1IHY - chains A and C of the 4 polymer chains in the assembly; structure by X-ray diffraction, 3.00 A resolution.

== Chain A (and C) ==
Name: Glyceraldehyde 3-phosphate dehydrogenase
Organism: Palinurus versicolor
Notes: EC 1.2.1.12; chain C of this document is another copy of the same molecule, construct and numbering; everything in this record applies to it too
UniProtKB: P56649 (G3P_PALVE); the author numbering skips numbers that UniProt does not, so the offset changes along the chain: 1-23 = UniProt 1-23; 25-334 = UniProt 24-333
Sequence (333 residues; each row starts with the number of its first residue; note: 1 number in that range is skipped by the numbering (no residue carries it; nothing is unmodelled there)):
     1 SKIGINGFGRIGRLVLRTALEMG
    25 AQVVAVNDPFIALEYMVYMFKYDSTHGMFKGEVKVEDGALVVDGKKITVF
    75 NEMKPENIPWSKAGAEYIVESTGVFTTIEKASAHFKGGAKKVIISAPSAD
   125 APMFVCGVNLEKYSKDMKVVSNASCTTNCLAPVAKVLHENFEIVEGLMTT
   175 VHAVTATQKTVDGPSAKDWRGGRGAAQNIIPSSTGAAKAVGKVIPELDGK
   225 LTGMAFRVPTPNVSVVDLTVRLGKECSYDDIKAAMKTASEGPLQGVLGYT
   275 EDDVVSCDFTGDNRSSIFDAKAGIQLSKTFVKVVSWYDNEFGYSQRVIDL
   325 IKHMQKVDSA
UniProt features mapped onto this chain:
  - active site: Cys149 (Nucleophile)
  - binding site (NAD(+)): Arg10, Ile11, Asp32, Met77, Asn313
  - binding site (D-glyceraldehyde 3-phosphate): Ser148 to Thr150, Thr179, Thr208, Gly209, Arg231
  - site: His176 (Activates thiol group during catalysis)
  - modified residue: Ser1 (N-acetylserine)

== How chain A and chain C interact ==
Contacting residue pairs - 56 pairs, chain A then chain C:
  Arg10(A) with Asp186(C), salt bridge
  Arg13(A) with Asp186(C)
  Glu38(A) with Trp193(C)
  Tyr39(A) with Gly187(C); Pro188(C); Ser189(C), hydrogen bond (side chain-backbone); Ala190(C); Trp193(C)
  Tyr42(A) with Trp193(C), hydrophobic; Arg197(C), hydrogen bond
  Met43(A) with Gly187(C); Pro188(C)
  Tyr46(A) with Arg197(C)
  Asp47(A) with Asp186(C); Arg197(C)
  Ser48(A) with Asp186(C), hydrogen bond; Arg197(C), hydrogen bond; Gln201(C); Asn202(C), hydrogen bond
  Thr49(A) with Gln201(C)
  Val178(A) with Val185(C), hydrophobic
  Thr179(A) with Thr184(C), hydrogen bond (backbone-side chain)
  Ala180(A) with Thr184(C); Val185(C), hydrophobic
  Gln182(A) with Thr184(C)
  Lys183(A) with Thr184(C)
  Thr184(A) with Thr179(C), hydrogen bond (side chain-backbone); Ala180(C); Gln182(C); Lys183(C); Thr184(C)
  Val185(A) with Val178(C), hydrophobic; Ala180(C), hydrophobic
  Asp186(A) with Arg10(C); Arg13(C), hydrogen bond (backbone-side chain); Asp47(C); Ser48(C), hydrogen bond
  Gly187(A) with Tyr39(C); Met43(C)
  Pro188(A) with Tyr39(C); Met43(C)
  Ser189(A) with Tyr39(C), hydrogen bond (backbone-side chain)
  Ala190(A) with Tyr39(C)
  Trp193(A) with Glu38(C); Tyr39(C); Tyr42(C), hydrophobic
  Arg197(A) with Tyr42(C), hydrogen bond; Tyr46(C); Asp47(C); Ser48(C), hydrogen bond
  Gly198(A) with Ser48(C)
  Gln201(A) with Ser48(C); Thr49(C), hydrogen bond; Pro235(C)
  Asn202(A) with Ser48(C), hydrogen bond
  Pro235(A) with Gln201(C)
Also at the interface, not in a pair above, chain A (30 interface residues in all): Arg194, Ala199
Also at the interface, not in a pair above, chain C (31 interface residues in all): Ile35, Arg194, Gly198, Ala199

== Overview ==
30 residues of chain A and 31 residues of chain C are in contact, with 14 hydrogen bonds and 1 salt bridge.
Polar pairs include Arg10(A)-Asp186(C), Tyr39(A)-Ser189(C) and Tyr42(A)-Arg197(C).
Chain A and chain C are both Glyceraldehyde 3-phosphate dehydrogenase (Palinurus versicolor); the structure,
GAPDH complexed with ADP-ribose, was determined by X-ray diffraction (same publication as 1IHX).
